5UFX - chains A and B; structure by X-ray diffraction, 1.55 A resolution.

# Chain A (and B)
Name: Estrogen receptor
Organism: Homo sapiens
Notes: chain B of this document is another copy of the same molecule, construct and numbering; everything in this record applies to it too
UniProt: P03372 (ESR1_HUMAN); residues 306-554 here = UniProt positions 306-554
Sequence (249 residues; each row starts with the number of its first residue):
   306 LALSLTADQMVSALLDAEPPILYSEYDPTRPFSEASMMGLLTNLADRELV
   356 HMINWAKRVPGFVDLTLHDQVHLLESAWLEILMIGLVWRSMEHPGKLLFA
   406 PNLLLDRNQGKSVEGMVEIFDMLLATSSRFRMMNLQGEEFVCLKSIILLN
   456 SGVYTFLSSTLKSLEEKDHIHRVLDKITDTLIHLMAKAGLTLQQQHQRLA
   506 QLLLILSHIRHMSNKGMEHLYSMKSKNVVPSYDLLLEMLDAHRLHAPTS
Disordered / not traced: 306-308, 334-335, 462-464, 548-554 (chain B: 338-340, 461-468, 548-554)
Construct notes: engineered mutation Ser-381 (Cys in P03372), Ser-417 (Cys in P03372), Ser-530 (Cys in P03372), Ser-536 (Leu in P03372)
Residues lining bound ligands: 86Y ((2S)-3-(4-hydroxyphenyl)-4-methyl-2-(4-{2-[(3R)-3-methylpyrrolidin-1-yl]ethoxy}phenyl)-2H-1-benzopyran-7-ol): Met-343, Leu-346, Thr-347, Leu-349, Ala-350, Asp-351, Glu-353, Leu-354, Trp-383, Leu-384, Leu-387, Met-388, Leu-391, Arg-394, Phe-404, Met-421, Ile-424, Leu-428, Gly-521, His-524, Leu-525, Asn-532, Val-533, Val-534, Pro-535, Leu-539
From the paper describing this entry:
  - binding site for 86Y: Asp-351, Glu-353, His-524
  - mutagenesis - Y537S: increased signaling

# How chain A and chain B interact
Contacting residue pairs (46; chain A residue first):
  Ala-430(A) / Tyr-459(B)
  Arg-434(A) / Tyr-459(B)
  Arg-434(A) / His-476(B)  hydrogen bond
  Ile-451(A) / Leu-509(B)  hydrophobic
  Asn-455(A) / Leu-509(B)
  Asn-455(A) / Ser-512(B)  hydrogen bond
  Tyr-459(A) / Ala-430(B)
  Tyr-459(A) / Arg-434(B)
  Tyr-459(A) / Ile-510(B)
  Tyr-459(A) / His-513(B)
  His-476(A) / Arg-434(B)
  Asp-480(A) / Gln-502(B)
  Asp-480(A) / Gln-506(B)  hydrogen bond
  Thr-483(A) / His-501(B)
  Thr-483(A) / Ala-505(B)
  Asp-484(A) / Gln-498(B)  hydrogen bond
  Asp-484(A) / His-501(B)  salt bridge
  Asp-484(A) / Gln-502(B)  hydrogen bond
  Ile-487(A) / His-501(B)
  Gln-498(A) / Asp-484(B)  hydrogen bond
  His-501(A) / Thr-483(B)
  His-501(A) / Ile-487(B)
  His-501(A) / His-501(B)
  His-501(A) / Leu-504(B)
  Gln-502(A) / Asp-480(B)
  Gln-502(A) / Asp-484(B)  hydrogen bond
  Leu-504(A) / His-501(B)
  Ala-505(A) / Thr-483(B)
  Ala-505(A) / Leu-508(B)  hydrophobic
  Gln-506(A) / Asp-480(B)  hydrogen bond
  Leu-508(A) / Ala-505(B)  hydrophobic
  Leu-509(A) / Ile-451(B)  hydrophobic
  Leu-509(A) / Asn-455(B)
  Ile-510(A) / Tyr-459(B)
  Leu-511(A) / Leu-509(B)  hydrophobic
  Ser-512(A) / Leu-511(B)
  Ser-512(A) / Ser-512(B)  hydrogen bond (side chain-backbone)
  Ser-512(A) / Arg-515(B)
  His-513(A) / Tyr-459(B)
  Arg-515(A) / Ser-512(B)  hydrogen bond
  Arg-515(A) / His-516(B)
  His-516(A) / Arg-515(B)
  His-516(A) / Asn-519(B)  hydrogen bond
  Asn-519(A) / His-516(B)  hydrogen bond
  Asn-519(A) / Asn-519(B)  hydrogen bond
  Glu-523(A) / Glu-523(B)
Interface residues without a listed pair, chain A (31 interface residues in all): Thr-431, Met-437, Thr-460, Leu-479, Leu-497
Interface residues without a listed pair, chain B (30 interface residues in all): Met-427, Leu-479, Leu-497, Lys-520

# Summary
31 residues of chain A and 30 residues of chain B are in contact; the contacts include 13 hydrogen bonds and 1
salt bridge. Polar pairs include Asp-484(A)/His-501(B), Arg-434(A)/His-476(B) and Asn-455(A)/Ser-512(B). Chain
A binds compound 86Y. From the paper: a binding site for 86Y at Asp-351(A), Glu-353(A) and His-524(A); Y537S
of chain A increases signaling.
Chain A and chain B are both Estrogen receptor (Homo sapiens); the structure, Estrogen Receptor Alpha Ligand
Binding Domain in Complex with OP1074, was determined by X-ray diffraction (same publication as 6C42 and
5UFW).
